7Q12 - chains B and C of the 8 polymer chains in the assembly; structure by electron microscopy, 3.70 A resolution.

== Chain B (and C) ==
Molecule: Glycogen [starch] synthase, muscle
From: Homo sapiens
Notes: EC 2.4.1.11; chain C of this document is another copy of the same molecule, construct and numbering; everything in this record applies to it too
UniProt: P13807 (GYS1_HUMAN); numbering as in UniProt (aligned over 1-737)
Amino-acid sequence (737 residues; row label = number of the first residue in the row):
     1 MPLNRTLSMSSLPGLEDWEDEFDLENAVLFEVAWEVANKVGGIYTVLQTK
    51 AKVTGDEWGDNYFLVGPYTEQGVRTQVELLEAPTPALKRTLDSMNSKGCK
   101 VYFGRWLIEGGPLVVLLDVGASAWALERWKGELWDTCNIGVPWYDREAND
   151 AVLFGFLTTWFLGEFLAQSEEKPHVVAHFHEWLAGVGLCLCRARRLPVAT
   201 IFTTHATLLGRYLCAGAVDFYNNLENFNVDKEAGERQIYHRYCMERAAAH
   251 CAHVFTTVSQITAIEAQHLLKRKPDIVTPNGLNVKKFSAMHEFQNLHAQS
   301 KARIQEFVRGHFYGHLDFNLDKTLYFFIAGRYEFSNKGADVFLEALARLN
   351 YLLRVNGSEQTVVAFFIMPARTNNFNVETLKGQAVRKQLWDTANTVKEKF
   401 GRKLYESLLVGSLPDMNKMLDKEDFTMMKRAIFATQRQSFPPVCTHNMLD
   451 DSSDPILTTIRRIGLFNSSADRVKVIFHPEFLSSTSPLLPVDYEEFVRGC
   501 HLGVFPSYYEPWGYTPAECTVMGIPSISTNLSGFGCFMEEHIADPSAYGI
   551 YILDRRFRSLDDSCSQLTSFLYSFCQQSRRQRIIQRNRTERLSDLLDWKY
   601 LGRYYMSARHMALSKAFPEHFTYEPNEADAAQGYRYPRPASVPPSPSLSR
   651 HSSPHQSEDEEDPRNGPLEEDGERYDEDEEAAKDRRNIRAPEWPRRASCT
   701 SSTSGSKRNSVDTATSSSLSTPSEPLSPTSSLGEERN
Unresolved in the structure: 1-28, 619-737
Residues lining bound ligands:
  - 6-O-phosphono-alpha-D-glucopyranose (G6P), molecule 1: Ala289, His291, Glu292
  - 6-O-phosphono-alpha-D-glucopyranose (G6P), molecule 2: Gln294, His297, Ala298, Lys301, His501, Arg579, Arg582, Ile583, Arg586
Curated features (UniProtKB/Swiss-Prot):
  - binding site (UDP): Lys39, Arg331, Thr515
  - binding site (UDP-alpha-D-glucose): His205, Arg211, Arg331, Glu510, Trp512, Gly513
  - binding site (alpha-D-glucose 6-phosphate): His291, Glu292, Gln294, His297, Lys301, His501, Arg582, Arg586
  - modified residue: Ser8 (Phosphoserine), Ser11 (Phosphoserine), Ser412 (Phosphoserine), Ser641 (Phosphoserine), Ser645 (Phosphoserine), Ser649 (Phosphoserine), Ser652 (Phosphoserine), Ser653 (Phosphoserine), Ser657 (Phosphoserine), Ser698 (Phosphoserine), Thr700 (Phosphothreonine), Ser710 (Phosphoserine), Thr721 (Phosphothreonine), Ser727 (Phosphoserine), Ser731 (Phosphoserine)
  - natural variant: Gly464 (G464S: In NIDDM)
From the paper describing this entry:
  - binding site for 6-O-phosphono-alpha-D-glucopyranose: His291, Glu292, Gln294, Lys301, His501, Arg579, Arg582, Arg586
  - self-association interface (contacts with another copy of this molecule); pairs are residue here / residue on that copy: Met290-Ile584
  - mutagenesis - R582A/R586A: abolished binding to 6-O-phosphono-alpha-D-glucopyranose

== Chain B / chain C interface ==
Pairs across the interface (30):
  Arg309(B) - Leu409(C)
  Leu316(B) - Val410(C)  hydrophobic
  Arg386(B) - Tyr405(C)
  Leu389(B) - Leu408(C)  hydrophobic
  Trp390(B) - Tyr405(C)  hydrophobic
  Ala393(B) - Leu404(C)  hydrophobic
  Val396(B) - Leu404(C)  hydrophobic
  Lys397(B) - Lys397(C)
  Lys397(B) - Glu398(C)  salt bridge
  Glu398(B) - Lys397(C)  salt bridge
  Phe400(B) - Phe400(C)  hydrophobic
  Leu404(B) - Ala393(C)  hydrophobic
  Leu404(B) - Val396(C)  hydrophobic
  Tyr405(B) - Arg386(C)
  Tyr405(B) - Trp390(C)  hydrophobic
  Leu408(B) - Leu389(C)  hydrophobic
  Leu408(B) - Met428(C)  hydrophobic
  Leu408(B) - Ile432(C)
  Leu409(B) - Arg309(C)
  Val410(B) - Leu316(C)  hydrophobic
  Leu413(B) - Met428(C)  hydrophobic
  Pro414(B) - Met428(C)
  Met416(B) - Met416(C)  hydrophobic
  Met416(B) - Leu420(C)  hydrophobic
  Leu420(B) - Met416(C)  hydrophobic
  Met428(B) - Leu408(C)  hydrophobic
  Met428(B) - Leu413(C)  hydrophobic
  Met428(B) - Pro414(C)
  Ile432(B) - Leu408(C)
  Ile432(B) - Ser412(C)
Interface residues without a listed pair, chain B (26 interface residues in all): Glu306, Gly401, Glu406, Gly411, Ser412
Interface residues without a listed pair, chain C (26 interface residues in all): Glu306, Gly401, Glu406, Gly411

== In short ==
The chain B/chain C interface involves 26 residues from each chain; the contacts include 2 salt bridges. The
salt-bridged pair is Lys397(B)-Glu398(C). Chain B binds 6-O-phosphono-alpha-D-glucopyranose. From the paper: a
binding site for 6-O-phosphono-alpha-D-glucopyranose at His291(B), Glu292(B) and Gln294(B) among others;
R582A/R586A of chain B abolish binding to 6-O-phosphono-alpha-D-glucopyranose.
Both chains are Glycogen [starch] synthase, muscle (Homo sapiens). Entry 7Q12 (Human GYS1-GYG1 complex
activated state bound to glucose-6-phosphate) was determined by electron microscopy, deposited together with
7Q0B, 7Q0S and 7Q13.
